Entry 6I23 (X-ray diffraction, 2.00 A resolution); this record covers chain A.

Chain A:
Name: Aureochrome1-like protein
From: Ochromonas danica
UniProtKB: C5NSW6 (C5NSW6_OCHDN); numbering as in UniProt (aligned over 181-307)
Chain sequence (130 residues; row label = number of the first residue in the row):
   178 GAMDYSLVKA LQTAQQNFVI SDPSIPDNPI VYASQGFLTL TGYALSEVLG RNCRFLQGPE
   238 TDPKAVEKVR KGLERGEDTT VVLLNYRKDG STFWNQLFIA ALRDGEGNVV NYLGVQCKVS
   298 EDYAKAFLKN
Sequence notes: expression tag (178-180)
Residues lining bound ligands: 9O9 (1-deoxy-1-(7,8-dimethyl-2,4-dioxo-3,4-dihydropyrimido[4,5-b]quinolin-10(2H)-yl)-5-O-phosphono-D-ribitol): V196, S198, N205, F214, N229, C230, R231, L233, Q234, V243, V246, R247, L250, L260, N262, N272, L274, I276, Y289, L290, G291, Q293
From the paper describing this entry:
  - binding site for 9O9: Q293

Overview:
Ligands of chain A: compound 9O9. The paper reports a binding site for 9O9 at Q293.
Chain A is Aureochrome1-like protein (Ochromonas danica); the structure, Flavin Analogue Sheds Light on
Light-Oxygen-Voltage Domain Mechanism, was determined by X-ray diffraction (same publication as 6I25, 6I20,
6I21, 6I22 and 6I24).
